PDB entry 6HEC | electron microscopy, 6.95 A resolution (low resolution: residue-level contacts below are approximate; hydrogen-bond / salt-bridge calls are withheld) | chains h and 7 of the 34 polymer chains in the assembly

Chain h (and 7):
Molecule: Proteasome subunit beta
Source organism: Archaeoglobus fulgidus (strain ATCC 49558 / VC-16 / DSM 4304 / JCM 9628 / NBRC 100126)
Notes: EC 3.4.25.1; chain 7 of this document is another copy of the same molecule, construct and numbering; everything in this record applies to it too
Reference sequence: Q9P996 (PSB_ARCFU); residues 12-213 here = UniProt positions 12-213
Chain sequence (202 residues; each row starts with the number of its first residue):
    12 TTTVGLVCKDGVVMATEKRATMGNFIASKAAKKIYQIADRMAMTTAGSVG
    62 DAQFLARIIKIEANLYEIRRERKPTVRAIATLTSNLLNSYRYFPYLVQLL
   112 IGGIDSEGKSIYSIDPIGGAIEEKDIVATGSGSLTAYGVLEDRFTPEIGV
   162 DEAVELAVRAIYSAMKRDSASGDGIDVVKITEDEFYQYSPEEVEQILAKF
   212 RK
Swiss-Prot annotation at these positions:
  - active site: Thr-12 (Nucleophile)

How chain h and chain 7 interact:
Pairs across the interface (36):
  Arg-30(h) / Lys-177(7)
  Gly-34(h) / Arg-178(7)
  Gly-34(h) / Asp-179(7)
  Asn-35(h) / Thr-146(7)
  Asn-35(h) / Arg-178(7)
  Lys-177(h) / Arg-30(7)
  Lys-177(h) / Asp-184(7)
  Arg-178(h) / Arg-30(7)
  Arg-178(h) / Gly-34(7)
  Arg-178(h) / Asn-35(7)
  Asp-179(h) / Gly-34(7)
  Asp-179(h) / Asn-35(7)
  Ser-180(h) / Arg-30(7)
  Ser-180(h) / Met-176(7)
  Ser-180(h) / Lys-177(7)
  Ser-180(h) / Asp-179(7)
  Ser-180(h) / Ser-180(7)
  Ser-180(h) / Ser-182(7)
  Ser-180(h) / Asp-184(7)
  Ala-181(h) / Met-176(7)
  Ala-181(h) / Lys-177(7)
  Ala-181(h) / Arg-178(7)
  Ala-181(h) / Asp-179(7)
  Ala-181(h) / Ser-180(7)
  Ser-182(h) / Lys-177(7)
  Glu-205(h) / Lys-213(7)
  Gln-206(h) / Lys-213(7)
  Ala-209(h) / Lys-213(7)
  Arg-212(h) / Glu-202(7)
  Arg-212(h) / Glu-205(7)
  Arg-212(h) / Gln-206(7)
  Arg-212(h) / Ala-209(7)
  Lys-213(h) / Leu-208(7)
  Lys-213(h) / Ala-209(7)
  Lys-213(h) / Arg-212(7)
  Lys-213(h) / Lys-213(7)
Also at the interface, not in a pair above, chain h (18 interface residues in all): Thr-32, Met-33, Ile-37, Asp-184
Also at the interface, not in a pair above, chain 7 (19 interface residues in all): Thr-32

In short:
The interface between chain h and chain 7 involves 18 residues on one side and 19 on the other. UniProt lists
active-site residue Thr-12(h) on chain h.
Chain h and chain 7 are both Proteasome subunit beta (Archaeoglobus fulgidus (strain ATCC 49558 / VC-16 / DSM
4304 / JCM 9628 / NBRC 100126)); the structure, PAN-proteasome in state 4, was determined by electron
microscopy, deposited together with 6HE5, 6HE7, 6HE8, 6HE9, 6HEA and 6HED.
